PDB entry 8ZH6 | electron microscopy, 3.10 A resolution | chains A and C of the 3 polymer chains in the assembly

Chain A:
Molecule: VP1
From: Poliovirus 2
Notes: EC 3.4.22.29, 3.6.1.15, 3.4.22.28, 2.7.7.48
UniProt: Q80I02 (Q80I02_9ENTO); residues 1-301 here correspond to UniProt positions 579-879 (UniProt number = residue number + 578)
Chain sequence (301 residues; each row starts with the number of its first residue):
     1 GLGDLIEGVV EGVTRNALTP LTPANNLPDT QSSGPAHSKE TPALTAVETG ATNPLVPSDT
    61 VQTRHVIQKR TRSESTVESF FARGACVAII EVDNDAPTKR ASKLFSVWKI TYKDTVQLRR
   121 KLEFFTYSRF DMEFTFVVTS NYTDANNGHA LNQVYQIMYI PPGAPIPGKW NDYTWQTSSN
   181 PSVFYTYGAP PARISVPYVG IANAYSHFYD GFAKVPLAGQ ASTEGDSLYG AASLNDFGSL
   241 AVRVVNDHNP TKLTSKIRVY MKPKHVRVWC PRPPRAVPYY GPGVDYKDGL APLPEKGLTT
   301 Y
Unresolved in the structure: 1-69, 213-231, 288-301
Reported in the primary citation:
  - conformationally variable residues (side-chain flip): Tyr-159, Asn-235, Phe-237
  - contacts within the chain: Ile-110/Phe-134, Tyr-159/Val-196, Tyr-159/Val-199

Chain C:
Molecule: VP3
From: Poliovirus 2
Notes: EC 3.4.22.29, 3.6.1.15, 3.4.22.28, 2.7.7.48
UniProt: J3SGQ4 (J3SGQ4_9ENTO); residues 1-238 here correspond to UniProt positions 341-578 (UniProt number = residue number + 340)
Chain sequence (238 residues; each row starts with the number of its first residue):
     1 GLPVLNTPGS NQYLTADNYQ SPCAIPEFDV TPPIDIPGEV RNMMELAEID TMIPLNLTNQ
    61 RKNTMDMYRV ELNDAAHSDT PILCLSLSPA SDPRLAHTML GEILNYYTHW AGSLKFTFLF
   121 CGSMMATGKL LVSYAPPGAE APKSRKEAML GTHVIWDIGL QSSCTMVVPW ISNTTYRQTI
   181 NDSFTEGGYI SMFYQTRVVV PLSTPRKMDI LGFVSACNDF SVRLLRDTTH ISQEAMPQ
Unresolved in the structure: 1-4, 181-186, 236-238
Sequence notes: conflict Asn-59 (Ser399 in J3SGQ4)

Interface between chain A and chain C:
Residue-residue contacts - 89 pairs, chain A then chain C:
  Arg-70(A) / Arg-41(C)
  Arg-70(A) / Asn-42(C)
  Arg-70(A) / Met-44(C)
  Arg-70(A) / Glu-45(C)  salt bridge
  Arg-70(A) / Glu-48(C)
  Arg-70(A) / Cys-217(C)
  Arg-70(A) / Asn-218(C)  hydrogen bond (backbone-backbone)
  Arg-70(A) / Phe-220(C)
  Thr-71(A) / Asn-42(C)
  Arg-72(A) / Asn-42(C)  hydrogen bond (backbone-side chain)
  Arg-72(A) / Tyr-176(C)  hydrogen bond
  Arg-72(A) / Ser-221(C)
  Ser-73(A) / Val-222(C)
  Glu-74(A) / Tyr-107(C)  hydrogen bond (backbone-side chain)
  Glu-74(A) / Arg-223(C)
  Glu-74(A) / Leu-224(C)  hydrogen bond (side chain-backbone)
  Glu-74(A) / Leu-225(C)
  Ser-75(A) / Asn-42(C)  hydrogen bond
  Ser-75(A) / Met-43(C)  hydrogen bond (backbone-backbone)
  Ser-75(A) / Tyr-107(C)
  Thr-76(A) / Arg-41(C)
  Thr-76(A) / Asn-42(C)
  Val-77(A) / Val-40(C)
  Val-77(A) / Arg-41(C)  hydrogen bond (backbone-backbone)
  Ser-79(A) / Leu-225(C)
  Phe-80(A) / Met-43(C)  hydrophobic
  Phe-80(A) / Tyr-106(C)  hydrophobic
  Phe-80(A) / Tyr-107(C)
  Phe-80(A) / Leu-225(C)  hydrophobic
  Arg-83(A) / Leu-225(C)
  Gly-84(A) / Thr-15(C)
  Val-116(A) / Ile-231(C)
  Gln-117(A) / Tyr-106(C)
  Gln-117(A) / Asp-227(C)
  Gln-117(A) / Thr-228(C)  hydrogen bond (side chain-backbone)
  Gln-117(A) / Ser-232(C)
  Arg-120(A) / Glu-102(C)  salt bridge
  Arg-120(A) / Thr-228(C)
  Arg-120(A) / His-230(C)
  Arg-120(A) / Ile-231(C)
  Lys-121(A) / Tyr-106(C)
  Lys-121(A) / Leu-225(C)
  Phe-124(A) / Tyr-106(C)  hydrophobic
  Phe-125(A) / Met-43(C)  hydrophobic
  Arg-129(A) / Val-30(C)
  Arg-129(A) / Thr-31(C)  hydrogen bond (side chain-backbone)
  Glu-133(A) / Ser-21(C)
  Thr-135(A) / Tyr-13(C)
  Tyr-159(A) / Ile-25(C)  hydrophobic
  Pro-181(A) / Ala-24(C)
  Pro-190(A) / Asn-11(C)
  Arg-193(A) / Tyr-13(C)
  Arg-193(A) / Ser-21(C)
  Arg-193(A) / Pro-22(C)
  Ile-194(A) / Pro-22(C)
  Ser-195(A) / Ser-21(C)
  Ser-195(A) / Pro-22(C)  hydrogen bond (backbone-backbone)
  Ser-195(A) / Cys-23(C)
  Ser-195(A) / Ala-24(C)  hydrogen bond (backbone-backbone)
  Tyr-198(A) / Phe-28(C)
  Tyr-198(A) / Val-30(C)  hydrophobic
  Tyr-198(A) / Thr-31(C)
  Val-199(A) / Ile-25(C)  hydrophobic
  Gly-200(A) / Thr-31(C)
  Ala-202(A) / Thr-31(C)
  Asn-203(A) / Thr-31(C)
  Asn-203(A) / Pro-32(C)
  Asn-203(A) / Ile-34(C)
  Ala-204(A) / Ile-36(C)  hydrophobic
  Tyr-260(A) / Tyr-13(C)
  Lys-262(A) / Thr-15(C)  hydrogen bond (side chain-backbone)
  Lys-262(A) / Asp-17(C)  hydrogen bond (side chain-backbone)
  Arg-267(A) / Pro-33(C)
  Arg-267(A) / Glu-39(C)  salt bridge
  Val-268(A) / Glu-39(C)
  Val-268(A) / Val-40(C)  hydrogen bond (backbone-backbone)
  Trp-269(A) / Ile-36(C)
  Trp-269(A) / Gly-38(C)
  Trp-269(A) / Glu-39(C)  hydrogen bond
  Cys-270(A) / Pro-37(C)  hydrogen bond (side chain-backbone)
  Cys-270(A) / Gly-38(C)  hydrogen bond (backbone-backbone)
  Pro-271(A) / Gly-38(C)
  Pro-271(A) / Val-40(C)  hydrophobic
  Pro-271(A) / Leu-46(C)  hydrophobic
  Pro-274(A) / Met-99(C)
  Pro-274(A) / Glu-102(C)
  Arg-275(A) / Ile-231(C)
  Val-277(A) / Ile-231(C)
  Tyr-279(A) / Ile-231(C)  hydrophobic
Other interface residues (no listed pair), chain A (54 interface residues in all): Asp-114, Thr-115, Tyr-127, Val-137, Pro-191, Val-196, Pro-197, Ile-201, Arg-272, Pro-278
Other interface residues (no listed pair), chain C (51 interface residues in all): Leu-14, Ala-16, Tyr-19, Asp-219, Gln-233, Glu-234

Summary:
54 residues of chain A and 51 residues of chain C are in contact, with 18 hydrogen bonds and 3 salt bridges.
Polar pairs include Arg-70(A)/Glu-45(C), Arg-120(A)/Glu-102(C) and Arg-267(A)/Glu-39(C). The paper reports
conformational variability at Tyr-159(A), Asn-235(A) and Phe-237(A); contacts within the chain involving
Phe-134(A), Ile-110(A) and Tyr-159(A) among others.
Chain A is VP1 and chain C is VP3, both from Poliovirus 2; the structure, Yeast-expressed polio type 2
expanded virus-like particles, was determined by electron microscopy, deposited together with 8ZB6.
